PDB entry 7BUA | electron microscopy, 4.80 A resolution (low resolution: residue-level contacts below are approximate; hydrogen-bond / salt-bridge calls are withheld) | chains A and C of the 12 polymer chains in the assembly

[Chain A (and C)]
Name: Genome polyprotein
Source organism: Zika virus ZIKV/H. sapiens/FrenchPolynesia/10087PF/2013
Notes: EC 3.4.21.91, 3.6.1.15, 3.6.4.13, 2.1.1.56, 2.1.1.57, 2.7.7.48; chain C of this document is another copy of the same molecule, construct and numbering; everything in this record applies to it too
Reference sequence: A0A024B7W1 (POLG_ZIKVF); residues 1-504 here correspond to UniProt positions 291-794 (UniProt number = residue number + 290)
Sequence (504 residues; numbered 1 to 504; the number before each row is that of its first residue):
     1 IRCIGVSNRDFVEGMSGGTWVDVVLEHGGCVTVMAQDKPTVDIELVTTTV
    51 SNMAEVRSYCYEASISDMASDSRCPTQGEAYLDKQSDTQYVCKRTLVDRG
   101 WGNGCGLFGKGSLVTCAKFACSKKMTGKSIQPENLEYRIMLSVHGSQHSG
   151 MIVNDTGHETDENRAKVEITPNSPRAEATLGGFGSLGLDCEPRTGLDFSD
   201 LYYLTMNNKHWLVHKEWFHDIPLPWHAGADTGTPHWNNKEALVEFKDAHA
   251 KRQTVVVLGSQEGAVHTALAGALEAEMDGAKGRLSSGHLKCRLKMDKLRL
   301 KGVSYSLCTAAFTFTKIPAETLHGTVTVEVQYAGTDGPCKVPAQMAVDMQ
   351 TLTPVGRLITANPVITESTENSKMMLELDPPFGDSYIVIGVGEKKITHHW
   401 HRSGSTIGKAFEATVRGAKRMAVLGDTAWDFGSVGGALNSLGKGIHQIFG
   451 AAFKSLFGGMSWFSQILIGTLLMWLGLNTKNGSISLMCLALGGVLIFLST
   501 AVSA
Disulfides: C3-C30, C60-C121, C74-C105, C92-C116, C190-C291, C308-C339
Covalent attachments: N-acetylglucosamine (NAG) linked to N154

[Chain A / chain C interface]
Pairs across the interface (36):
  G5(A) with D98(C)
  D98(A) with G5(C); S7(C)
  G100(A) with G5(C)
  W101(A) with I4(C); G5(C); K316(C); T327(C)
  G102(A) with M151(C)
  L107(A) with A319(C)
  F108(A) with G5(C); A319(C); E320(C); T321(C)
  V153(A) with G102(C)
  K209(A) with V256(C)
  H249(A) with H27(C); G28(C); S286(C)
  L258(A) with G263(C); H266(C)
  G259(A) with E262(C); G263(C)
  S260(A) with S260(C); E262(C); G263(C); A264(C)
  Q261(A) with G263(C); T267(C)
  E262(A) with L258(C); G259(C); S260(C)
  G263(A) with Q261(C)
  E274(A) with K246(C)
  S285(A) with H249(C)
  K316(A) with W101(C)
Also at the interface, not in a pair above, chain A (23 interface residues in all): G106, M151, A264, H266
Also at the interface, not in a pair above, chain C (29 interface residues in all): V6, I317

[Overview]
23 residues of chain A face 29 of chain C across their interface.
Chain A and chain C are both Genome polyprotein (Zika virus ZIKV/H. sapiens/FrenchPolynesia/10087PF/2013); the
structure, Cryo-EM structure of zika virus complexed with Fab SIgN-3C at pH 8.0, was determined by electron
microscopy (same publication as 7BU8, 7BUB, 7BUD, 7BUE and 7BUF).
